PDB entry 8J6R | electron microscopy, 2.76 A resolution | chains A and B of the 5 polymer chains in the assembly

# Chain A
Name: Guanine nucleotide-binding protein G(i) subunit alpha-1
Source organism: Homo sapiens
UniProt: P63096 (GNAI1_HUMAN); numbering as in UniProt (aligned over 3-354)
Chain sequence (352 residues; row label = number of the first residue in the row):
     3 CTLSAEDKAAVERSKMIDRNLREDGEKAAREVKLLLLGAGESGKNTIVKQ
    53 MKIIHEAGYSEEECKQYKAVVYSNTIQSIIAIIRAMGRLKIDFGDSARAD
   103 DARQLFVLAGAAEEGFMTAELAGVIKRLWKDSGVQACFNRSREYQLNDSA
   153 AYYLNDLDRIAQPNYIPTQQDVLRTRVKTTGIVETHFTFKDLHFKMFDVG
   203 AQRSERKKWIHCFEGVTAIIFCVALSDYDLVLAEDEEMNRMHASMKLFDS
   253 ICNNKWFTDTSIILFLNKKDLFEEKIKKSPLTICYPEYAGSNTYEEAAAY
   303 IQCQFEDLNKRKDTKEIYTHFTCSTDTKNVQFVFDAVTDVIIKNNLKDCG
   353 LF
Not modelled in the structure: 55-181
Construct notes: conflict Asn47 (Ser in P63096), Ala203 (Gly in P63096), Ala245 (Glu in P63096), Ser326 (Ala in P63096)
UniProt features mapped onto this chain:
  - region: Lys35 to Lys46, Thr48 (G1 motif), Asp173 to Thr181 (G2 motif), Phe196 to Gly202, Gln204, Arg205 (G3 motif), Ile265 to Asp272 (G4 motif), Thr324, Cys325, Thr327 to Thr329 (G5 motif)
  - binding site (GTP): Glu43 to Lys46, Thr48, Ser151, Leu175 to Thr181, Asp200 to Gly202, Gln204, Asn269 to Asp272
  - binding site (Mg(2+)): Thr181
  - modified residue: Arg178 (ADP-ribosylarginine), Gln204 (Deamidated glutamine), Cys351 (ADP-ribosylcysteine)
  - lipidation: Cys3 (S-palmitoyl cysteine)
  - natural variant: Gly40 (G40C: In NEDHISB; G40R: In NEDHISB), Gly45 (G45D: In NEDHISB), Thr48 (T48I: In NEDHISB; T48K: In NEDHISB), Gln52 (Q52P: In NEDHISB), Ser75 (deletion: In NEDHISB; uncertain significance), Gln172 (deletion: In NEDHISB), Asp173 (D173V: In NEDHISB), Glu186 to Phe189 (deletion: In NEDHISB; uncertain significance), Cys224 (C224Y: In NEDHISB), Lys270 (K270N: In NEDHISB; K270R: In NEDHISB), Asp272 (D272G: In NEDHISB), Val332 (V332E: In NEDHISB; uncertain significance)
  - mutagenesis: Gly42 (G42R: Abolishes switch to an activated conformation and dissociation from beta and gamma subunits upon GTP binding. Abolishes interaction with RGS family members), Glu116 (E116L: Enhances interaction (inactive GDP-bound) with RGS14), Gln147 (Q147L: Enhances interaction (inactive GDP-bound) with RGS14)

# Chain B
Name: Guanine nucleotide-binding protein G(I)/G(S)/G(T) subunit beta-1
Source organism: Homo sapiens
UniProt: P62873 (GBB1_HUMAN); residue numbers follow UniProt; this construct covers 2-340
Chain sequence (339 residues; each row starts with the number of its first residue):
     2 SELDQLRQEAEQLKNQIRDARKACADATLSQITNNIDPVGRIQMRTRRTL
    52 RGHLAKIYAMHWGTDSRLLVSASQDGKLIIWDSYTTNKVHAIPLRSSWVM
   102 TCAYAPSGNYVACGGLDNICSIYNLKTREGNVRVSRELAGHTGYLSCCRF
   152 LDDNQIVTSSGDTTCALWDIETGQQTTTFTGHTGDVMSLSLAPDTRLFVS
   202 GACDASAKLWDVREGMCRQTFTGHESDINAICFFPNGNAFATGSDDATCR
   252 LFDLRADQELMTYSHDNIICGITSVSFSKSGRLLLAGYDDFNCNVWDALK
   302 ADRAGVLAGHDNRVSCLGVTDDGMAVATGSWDSFLKIWN
UniProt features mapped onto this chain:
  - modified residue: Ser2 (N-acetylserine), His266 (Phosphohistidine)
  - natural variant: Leu30 (L30F: In MRD42; uncertain significance), Arg52 (R52G: In MRD42), Gly64 (G64V: In MRD42), Asp76 (D76E: In MRD42; D76G: In MRD42), Gly77 (G77S: In MRD42), Lys78 (K78R: In MRD42), Ile80 (I80N: In MRD42; I80T: In MRD42), His91 (H91R: In MRD42; uncertain significance), Ala92 (A92T: In MRD42), Pro94 (P94S: In MRD42), Leu95 (L95P: In MRD42), Arg96 (R96L: In MRD42), 5 further natural variant entries in UniProt

# Interface between chain A and chain B
Contacting residue pairs (47):
  Val13(A) - Asn88(B)
  Arg15(A) - Val90(B)  hydrogen bond (side chain-backbone)
  Arg15(A) - His91(B)
  Ser16(A) - Asn88(B)
  Ser16(A) - Lys89(B)
  Ile19(A) - Lys89(B)
  Ile19(A) - Val90(B)
  Ile19(A) - Ala92(B)  hydrophobic
  Asp20(A) - Lys89(B)  salt bridge
  Leu23(A) - Gly53(B)
  Leu23(A) - Leu55(B)
  Leu23(A) - Lys78(B)
  Leu23(A) - Ile80(B)  hydrophobic
  Leu23(A) - Ala92(B)  hydrophobic
  Asp26(A) - Lys78(B)  salt bridge
  Gly27(A) - Leu55(B)
  Thr182(A) - Asn119(B)  hydrogen bond
  Gly183(A) - Leu117(B)
  Gly183(A) - Asn119(B)
  Ile184(A) - Trp99(B)
  Ile184(A) - Leu117(B)  hydrogen bond (backbone-backbone)
  Phe199(A) - Trp99(B)  hydrophobic
  Gln204(A) - Leu117(B)
  Gln204(A) - Gly144(B)
  Gln204(A) - Tyr145(B)  hydrogen bond (side chain-backbone)
  Ser206(A) - Tyr145(B)
  Ser206(A) - Gly162(B)  hydrogen bond (side chain-backbone)
  Ser206(A) - Asp186(B)
  Glu207(A) - Asp186(B)  hydrogen bond (backbone-side chain)
  Glu207(A) - Cys204(B)
  Glu207(A) - Asp228(B)
  Lys210(A) - Tyr145(B)
  Lys210(A) - Met188(B)
  Lys210(A) - Cys204(B)
  Lys210(A) - Asp228(B)  salt bridge
  Lys210(A) - Asn230(B)  hydrogen bond
  Lys210(A) - Asp246(B)  salt bridge
  Trp211(A) - Met101(B)  hydrophobic
  His213(A) - Lys57(B)
  His213(A) - Tyr59(B)  hydrogen bond
  His213(A) - Trp332(B)
  Cys214(A) - Tyr59(B)  hydrogen bond
  Cys214(A) - Gln75(B)
  Cys214(A) - Trp99(B)
  Phe215(A) - Trp99(B)  hydrophobic
  Glu216(A) - Lys57(B)  salt bridge
  Trp258(A) - Arg314(B)
Also at the interface, not in a pair above, chain A (25 interface residues in all): Ala12, Glu186, Lys209
Also at the interface, not in a pair above, chain B (30 interface residues in all): Arg96, Asp118, His142

# In short
25 residues of chain A and 30 residues of chain B are in contact, with 9 hydrogen bonds and 5 salt bridges.
Polar contacts include Asp20(A)-Lys89(B), Asp26(A)-Lys78(B) and Lys210(A)-Asp228(B). UniProt lists 21
GTP-binding residues, Mg2+-binding residue Thr181(A) and 3 mutagenesis sites on chain A.
Here chain A is Guanine nucleotide-binding protein G(i) subunit alpha-1 and chain B is Guanine
nucleotide-binding protein G(I)/G(S)/G(T) subunit beta-1, both from Homo sapiens. Entry 8J6R (Cryo-EM
structure of the MK-6892-bound human HCAR2-Gi1 complex) was determined by electron microscopy (same
publication as 8J6P and 8J6Q).
